3OKN - chains A and B; structure by X-ray diffraction, 2.15 A resolution.

[Chain A]
Protein: S25-39 Fab (IgG1k) light chain
Source organism: Mus musculus
Notes: antibody fragment or engineered binder
Sequence (219 residues; each row starts with the number of its first residue; note: 1 number in that range is skipped by the numbering (no residue carries it; nothing is unmodelled there); a row labelled like 27A-27F holds insertion residues (27A, then the next letters in order)):
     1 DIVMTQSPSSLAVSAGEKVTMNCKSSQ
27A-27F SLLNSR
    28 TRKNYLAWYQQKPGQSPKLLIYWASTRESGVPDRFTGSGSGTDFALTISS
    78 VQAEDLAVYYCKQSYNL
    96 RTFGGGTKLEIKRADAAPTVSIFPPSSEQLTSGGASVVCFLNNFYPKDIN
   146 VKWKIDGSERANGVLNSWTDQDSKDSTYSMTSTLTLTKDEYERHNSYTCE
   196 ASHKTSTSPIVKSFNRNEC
Not modelled in the structure: 214
Cystine bridges: Cys-23/Cys-88, Cys-134/Cys-194
Ion coordination: Zn2+: Glu-185, His-189

[Chain B]
Protein: S25-39 Fab (IgG1k) heavy chain
Source organism: Mus musculus
Notes: antibody fragment or engineered binder
Sequence (222 residues; each row starts with the number of its first residue; a row labelled like 52A-52C holds insertion residues (52A, then the next letters in order)):
     1 EVKLVESGGGLVQPGGSLRLACATSGFTFTDYYMSWVRQPPGKALEWLGF
    51 IR
52A-52C NKA
    53 KGYTTEYSASVKGRFTISRDNSQSSLYLQM
82A-82C NTL
    83 RAEDSATYYCARDHDGYY
100A-100C ERF
   101 AYWGQGTLVTVSAAATTPPSVYPLAPGSAAQTNSMVTLGCLVKGYFPEPV
   151 TVTWNSGSLSTGVHTFPAVLSSDLYTLTSSVTVPSKTWPSETVTCNVAHP
   201 ASSTKVDKKIVPR
Not modelled in the structure: 127-132
Cystine bridges: Cys-22/Cys-92, Cys-140/Cys-195

[How chain A and chain B interact]
Contacting residue pairs - 80 pairs, chain A then chain B:
  Lys-30(A) / Tyr-99(B)  hydrogen bond
  Tyr-32(A) / Glu-100A(B)
  Tyr-36(A) / Arg-100B(B)
  Tyr-36(A) / Phe-100C(B)  hydrogen bond (side chain-backbone)
  Tyr-36(A) / Trp-103(B)
  Gln-38(A) / Gln-39(B)  hydrogen bond
  Gln-38(A) / Tyr-91(B)  hydrogen bond
  Gln-42(A) / Tyr-91(B)
  Ser-43(A) / Tyr-91(B)
  Ser-43(A) / Gly-104(B)  hydrogen bond (side chain-backbone)
  Ser-43(A) / Gln-105(B)  hydrogen bond (side chain-backbone)
  Pro-44(A) / Leu-45(B)  hydrophobic
  Pro-44(A) / Tyr-91(B)
  Pro-44(A) / Trp-103(B)
  Leu-46(A) / Arg-100B(B)
  Leu-46(A) / Phe-100C(B)
  Tyr-49(A) / Tyr-100(B)
  Tyr-49(A) / Glu-100A(B)
  Tyr-49(A) / Arg-100B(B)  hydrogen bond
  Trp-50(A) / Tyr-99(B)
  Trp-50(A) / Tyr-100(B)  hydrophobic
  Trp-50(A) / Glu-100A(B)
  Glu-55(A) / Arg-100B(B)  salt bridge
  Tyr-87(A) / Gln-39(B)  hydrogen bond
  Tyr-87(A) / Lys-43(B)  hydrogen bond (side chain-backbone)
  Tyr-87(A) / Ala-44(B)
  Tyr-87(A) / Leu-45(B)
  Lys-89(A) / Phe-100C(B)
  Ser-91(A) / Glu-100A(B)  hydrogen bond
  Leu-94(A) / Trp-47(B)  hydrophobic
  Leu-94(A) / Glu-58(B)
  Leu-94(A) / Tyr-59(B)
  Arg-96(A) / Trp-47(B)
  Arg-96(A) / Phe-50(B)
  Arg-96(A) / Asp-95(B)  salt bridge
  Arg-96(A) / His-96(B)
  Phe-98(A) / Val-37(B)  hydrophobic
  Phe-98(A) / Leu-45(B)
  Phe-98(A) / Trp-47(B)
  Phe-98(A) / Trp-103(B)  hydrophobic
  Gly-100(A) / Ala-44(B)
  Ser-116(A) / Thr-137(B)
  Phe-118(A) / Leu-124(B)
  Phe-118(A) / Ala-125(B)
  Phe-118(A) / Pro-126(B)
  Phe-118(A) / Thr-137(B)
  Pro-119(A) / Ala-125(B)
  Ser-121(A) / Tyr-122(B)
  Ser-121(A) / Pro-123(B)
  Glu-123(A) / Val-121(B)
  Glu-123(A) / Tyr-122(B)
  Glu-123(A) / Lys-208(B)  salt bridge
  Gln-124(A) / Tyr-122(B)
  Gln-124(A) / Lys-143(B)
  Ser-127(A) / Tyr-122(B)
  Ser-131(A) / Leu-141(B)
  Ser-131(A) / Lys-143(B)
  Phe-135(A) / Leu-124(B)  hydrophobic
  Phe-135(A) / Thr-137(B)
  Phe-135(A) / Phe-166(B)  hydrophobic
  Phe-135(A) / Thr-178(B)
  Phe-135(A) / Ser-179(B)
  Phe-135(A) / Ser-180(B)
  Asn-137(A) / His-164(B)
  Asn-137(A) / Ser-180(B)
  Asn-138(A) / His-164(B)  hydrogen bond
  Asn-161(A) / Val-169(B)
  Ser-162(A) / Phe-166(B)
  Ser-162(A) / Pro-167(B)  hydrogen bond (side chain-backbone)
  Ser-162(A) / Val-169(B)
  Trp-163(A) / Pro-167(B)
  Thr-164(A) / Thr-165(B)
  Thr-164(A) / Phe-166(B)
  Thr-164(A) / Pro-167(B)
  Asp-167(A) / His-164(B)
  Ser-174(A) / His-164(B)
  Ser-174(A) / Phe-166(B)
  Met-175(A) / Phe-166(B)
  Thr-176(A) / Phe-166(B)
  Thr-176(A) / Thr-178(B)  hydrogen bond
Other interface residues (no listed pair), chain A (41 interface residues in all): Gly-99, Val-133, Leu-160, Thr-180
Other interface residues (no listed pair), chain B (46 interface residues in all): Tyr-33, Ser-35, Glu-46, Ala-101, Gly-106, Leu-138, Gly-139, Ser-171

[Summary]
41 residues of chain A face 46 of chain B across their interface; the contacts include 13 hydrogen bonds and 3
salt bridges. Polar pairs include Glu-55(A)/Arg-100B(B), Arg-96(A)/Asp-95(B) and Glu-123(A)/Lys-208(B).
Glu-185(A) and His-189(A) coordinate Zn2+.
Here chain A is S25-39 Fab (IgG1k) light chain and chain B is S25-39 Fab (IgG1k) heavy chain, both from Mus
musculus. Entry 3OKN (Crystal structure of S25-39 in complex with Kdo(2.4)Kdo(2.4)Kdo) was determined by X-ray
diffraction together with 3OKD, 3OKE, 3OKK, 3OKL, 3OKM and 3OKO from the same study.
